8V6G - chains A and B of the 6 polymer chains in the assembly; structure by electron microscopy, 11.16 A resolution (very low resolution: no residue pairs are listed; an interface is given only as per-side residue counts).

== Chain A ==
Molecule: DNA polymerase alpha catalytic subunit
Organism: Xenopus laevis
Notes: EC 2.7.7.7
UniProt: Q9DE46 (DPOLA_XENLA); numbering as in UniProt (aligned over 335-1458)
Sequence (1127 residues; numbered 332 to 1458; the number before each row is that of its first residue):
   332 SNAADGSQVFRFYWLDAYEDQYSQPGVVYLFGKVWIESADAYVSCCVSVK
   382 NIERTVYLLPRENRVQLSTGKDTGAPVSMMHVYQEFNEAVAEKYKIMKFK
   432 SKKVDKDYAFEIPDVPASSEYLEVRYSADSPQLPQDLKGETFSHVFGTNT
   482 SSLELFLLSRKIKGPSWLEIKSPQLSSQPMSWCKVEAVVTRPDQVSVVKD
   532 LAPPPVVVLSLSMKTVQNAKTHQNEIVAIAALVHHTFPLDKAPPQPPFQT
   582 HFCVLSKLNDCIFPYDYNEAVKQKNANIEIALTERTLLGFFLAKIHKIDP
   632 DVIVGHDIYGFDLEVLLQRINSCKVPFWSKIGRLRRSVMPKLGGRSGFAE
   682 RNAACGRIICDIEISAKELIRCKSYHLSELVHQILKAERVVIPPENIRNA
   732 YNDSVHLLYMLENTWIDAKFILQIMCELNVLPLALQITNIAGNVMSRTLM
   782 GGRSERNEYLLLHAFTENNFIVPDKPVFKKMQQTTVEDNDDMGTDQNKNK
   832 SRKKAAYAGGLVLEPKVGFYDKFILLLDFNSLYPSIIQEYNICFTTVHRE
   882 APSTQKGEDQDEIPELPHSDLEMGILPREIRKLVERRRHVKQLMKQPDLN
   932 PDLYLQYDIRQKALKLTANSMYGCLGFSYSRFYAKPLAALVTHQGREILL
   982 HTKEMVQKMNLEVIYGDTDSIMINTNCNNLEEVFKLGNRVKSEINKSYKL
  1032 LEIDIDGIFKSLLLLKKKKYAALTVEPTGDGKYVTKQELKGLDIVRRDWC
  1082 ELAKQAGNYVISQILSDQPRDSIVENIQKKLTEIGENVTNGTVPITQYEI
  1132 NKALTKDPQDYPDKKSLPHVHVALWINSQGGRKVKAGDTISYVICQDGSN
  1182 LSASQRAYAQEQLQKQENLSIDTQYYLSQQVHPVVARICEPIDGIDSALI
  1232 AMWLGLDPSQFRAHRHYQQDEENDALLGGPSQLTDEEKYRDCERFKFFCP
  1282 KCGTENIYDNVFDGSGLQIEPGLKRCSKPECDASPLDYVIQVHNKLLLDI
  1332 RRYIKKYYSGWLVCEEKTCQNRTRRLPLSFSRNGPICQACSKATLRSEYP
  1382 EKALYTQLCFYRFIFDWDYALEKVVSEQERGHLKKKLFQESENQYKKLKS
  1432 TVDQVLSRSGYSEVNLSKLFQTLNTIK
Disordered / not traced: 332-338, 809-835, 883-891, 1243-1270, 1453-1458
Construct notes: expression tag (332-334)
Ion coordination: Mg2+: Asp859, Phe860, Asp1000 (together with 2'-deoxyguanosine-5'-triphosphate); Zn2+ site 1: Cys1280, Cys1283, Cys1307, Cys1312; Zn2+ site 2: Cys1345, Cys1350, Cys1368, Cys1371
Small-molecule neighbours: 2'-deoxyguanosine-5'-triphosphate (DGT): Asp859, Phe860, Asn861, Ser862, Leu863, Tyr864, Pro865, Arg918, Lys922, Lys946, Leu947, Asn950, Tyr953, Gly954, Asp1000
Swiss-Prot annotation at these positions:
  - zinc finger: Cys1280 to Pro1310 (CysA-type)
  - motif: Cys1345 to Cys1371 (CysB motif)
  - binding site (Zn(2+)): Cys1280, Cys1283, Cys1307, Cys1312, Cys1345, Cys1350, Cys1368, Cys1371

== Chain B ==
Molecule: DNA polymerase alpha subunit B
Organism: Xenopus laevis
UniProt: Q6DCZ1 (Q6DCZ1_XENLA); residue numbers follow UniProt; this construct covers 1-598
Sequence (601 residues; each row starts with the number of its first residue; numbers below 1 keep their minus sign (Ser-2 is residue -2)):
    -2 SNAMSVSAKSIAEELKVFDVNFEDEEVPEKMVELCTVHRLKEEDMVNEWM
    48 AFSTTRNLPLTVGNLNLLEHEVLNKKSARPRPSLKKEKHCGNRDFNTIQE
    98 LIEVETAEENLLDSYATPAKGSQKRNLSTPEHPQSKRILSINRSPHVLFS
   148 PTSFSPSATPSQKYGSRTNRGEVVTTYGELQGTTWNGGSGSNTNVELFTS
   198 LDEPLTKMYKFMFQKLMDIREVVSIKIEELGASLKDHFQIDEFTSVSLPA
   248 QETVTVLGQIGCDSNGKLNSKSVILEGDREHSAGMQVPVDLSELKDYSLF
   298 PGQVVIMEGTNSTGRRFVPTKLYEGVPLPFHQPSKEFEECPQQMVITACG
   348 PFTTSDTITYDALKDLIDIVNRDRPDICILLGPFLDAKHEQIENLQLTVT
   398 FEDVFKRCLKMIIEGTRPSGCHLVIVPSLRDVHHDPVYPQPPFSCFEPAK
   448 EDKERVHFVADPCTLSVNGVVIGMTSTDLLFHMGAEEISSSAGAPDRFSR
   498 ILRHILTQRSYYPLYPPNEEINIDYEALYSYTPMPVTPDVFIVPSELRYF
   548 IKDVTGCICINPGRLTKGLVGGTYARFLVKSGAMGSEGKRSTCISAQVVR
   598 V
Disordered / not traced: -2 to 158, 489-492, 582-586
Construct notes: expression tag (-2 to 0)

== Chain A / chain B interface ==
At this resolution (11 A) residue pairs are not listed: 37 residues of chain A and 50 of chain B lie at the interface.

== Summary ==
37 residues of chain A face 50 of chain B across their interface. Bound to chain A:
2'-deoxyguanosine-5'-triphosphate. The Mg2+ site is built by Asp859(A), Phe860(A) and Asp1000(A). UniProt
lists 8 Zn2+-binding residues on chain A.
Chain A is DNA polymerase alpha catalytic subunit and chain B is DNA polymerase alpha subunit B, both from
Xenopus laevis; the structure, DNA initiation complex (configuration 1) of Xenopus laevis DNA polymerase
alpha-primase, was determined by electron microscopy, deposited together with 8G99, 8G9F, 8G9L, 8G9N, 8G9O,
8UCU and 8 further entries.
